Entry 1TSN (X-ray diffraction, 2.20 A resolution); this record covers chain A.

# Chain A
Name: Thymidylate synthase
From: Escherichia coli
Notes: EC 2.1.1.45
UniProtKB: P00470 (TYSY_ECOLI); residues 2-264 here = UniProt positions 2-264
Amino-acid sequence (264 residues; each row starts with the number of its first residue):
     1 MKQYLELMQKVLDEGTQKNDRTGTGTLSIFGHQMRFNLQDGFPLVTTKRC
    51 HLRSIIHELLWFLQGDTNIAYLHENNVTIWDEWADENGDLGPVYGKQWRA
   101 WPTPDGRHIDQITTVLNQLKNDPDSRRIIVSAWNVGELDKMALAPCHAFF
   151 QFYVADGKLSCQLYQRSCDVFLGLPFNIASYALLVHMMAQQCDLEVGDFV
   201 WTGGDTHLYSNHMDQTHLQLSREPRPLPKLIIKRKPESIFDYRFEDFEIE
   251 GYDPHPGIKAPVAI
Modified / non-standard residues: M1 (n-carboxymethionine; CXM)
Small-molecule neighbours:
  - 5-methyl-5,6,7,8-tetrahydrofolic acid (C2F): K48, H51, S54, T78, I79, W80, W83, L143, C146, D169, L172, G173, F176, Y209, I258, V262, A263
  - 5-methyl-5,6,7,8-tetrahydrofolic acid / 5-fluoro-2'-deoxyuridine-5'-monophosphate: R21, K48, H51, S54, T78, I79, W80, W83, Y94, R126, R127, L143, C146, H147, Q165, R166, S167, C168, D169, L172, G173, F176, N177, H207, Y209, I258, V262, A263
  - 5-fluoro-2'-deoxyuridine-5'-monophosphate (UFP): R21, W80, Y94, R126, R127, L143, C146, H147, Q165, R166, S167, C168, D169, G173, N177, H207, Y209

# Overview
Bound to chain A: 5-fluoro-2'-deoxyuridine-5'-monophosphate, 5-methyl-5,6,7,8-tetrahydrofolic acid and
5-methyl-5,6,7,8-tetrahydrofolic acid / 5-fluoro-2'-deoxyuridine-5'-monophosphate.
Chain A is Thymidylate synthase (Escherichia coli); the structure, Thymidylate synthase ternary complex with
fdump and methylenetetrahydrofolate, was determined by X-ray diffraction, deposited together with 1TLS.
